PDB entry 4J4P | X-ray diffraction, 2.91 A resolution | chains A and B of the 6 polymer chains in the assembly

Chain A (and B):
Protein: Ig epsilon chain C region
Organism: Homo sapiens
Notes: chain B of this document is another copy of the same molecule, construct and numbering; everything in this record applies to it too
UniProt: P01854 (IGHE_HUMAN); the construct lacks a stretch of the UniProt sequence, so the offset changes along the chain: 225-253 = UniProt 105-133; 254-546 = UniProt 135-427
Amino-acid sequence (323 residues; each row starts with the number of its first residue):
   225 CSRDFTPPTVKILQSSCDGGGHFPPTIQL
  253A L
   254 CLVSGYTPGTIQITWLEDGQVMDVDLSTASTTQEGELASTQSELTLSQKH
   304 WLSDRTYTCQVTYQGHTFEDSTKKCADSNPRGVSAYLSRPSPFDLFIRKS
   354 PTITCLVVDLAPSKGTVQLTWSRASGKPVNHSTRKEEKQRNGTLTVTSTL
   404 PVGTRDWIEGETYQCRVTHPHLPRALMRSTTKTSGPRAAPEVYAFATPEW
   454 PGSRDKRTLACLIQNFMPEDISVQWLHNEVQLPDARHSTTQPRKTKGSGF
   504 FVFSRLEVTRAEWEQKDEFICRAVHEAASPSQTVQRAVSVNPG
Not modelled in the structure: 225-229, 544-546 (chain B: 225-228, 545-546)
Cystine bridges: Cys254-Cys312, Cys358-Cys418, Cys464-Cys524
Covalent attachments: glycan linked to Asn394
Sequence notes: engineered mutation Gln265 (Asn146 in P01854), Gln371 (Asn252 in P01854)
Curated features (UniProtKB/Swiss-Prot):
  - glycosylation (N-linked (GlcNAc...) asparagine): Asn383, Asn394
What the authors report for this chain:
  - conformationally variable residues (loop rearrangement): Pro333, Arg334, Gly335, Pro426
  - conformationally variable residues (loop rearrangement): Asn332, Ser437 (from molecular simulation)

Chain A / chain B interface:
Pairs across the interface (89; chain A residue first):
  Ile236(A) with Ser240(B), hydrogen bond (backbone-backbone)
  Leu237(A) with Gln238(B)
  Gln238(A) with Leu237(B); Gln238(B), hydrogen bond (backbone-backbone); Ser240(B); Cys241(B)
  Ser240(A) with Ile236(B), hydrogen bond (side chain-backbone); Leu237(B); Gln238(B); Thr325(B), hydrogen bond
  Cys241(A) with Ser324(B); Thr325(B), hydrogen bond (backbone-side chain); Lys326(B); Cys328(B), disulfide
  Asp242(A) with Ser324(B); Thr325(B); Lys326(B), hydrogen bond (backbone-backbone)
  Gly243(A) with Thr309(B), hydrogen bond (backbone-side chain); Ser324(B); Lys326(B)
  Gly244(A) with Lys326(B)
  Gly245(A) with Lys326(B); Lys327(B); Cys328(B); Ala329(B), hydrogen bond (backbone-backbone)
  Phe247(A) with Cys328(B), hydrophobic
  Thr309(A) with Gly243(B)
  Ser324(A) with Cys241(B); Asp242(B); Gly243(B)
  Thr325(A) with Ser240(B), hydrogen bond; Cys241(B), hydrogen bond (side chain-backbone)
  Lys326(A) with Cys241(B), hydrogen bond (backbone-backbone); Asp242(B); Gly243(B); Gly244(B), hydrogen bond (side chain-backbone); Gly245(B)
  Lys327(A) with Gly245(B)
  Cys328(A) with Cys241(B), disulfide; Gly245(B); Phe247(B), hydrophobic
  Ala329(A) with Gly245(B), hydrogen bond (backbone-backbone)
  Asp330(A) with Asp330(B); Ser331(B), hydrogen bond (side chain-backbone); Asn332(B), hydrogen bond (side chain-backbone); Pro333(B)
  Ser331(A) with Asp330(B), hydrogen bond (backbone-side chain)
  Asn332(A) with Asp330(B), hydrogen bond (backbone-side chain); Pro333(B); Arg334(B), hydrogen bond (backbone-backbone)
  Pro333(A) with Asn332(B); Pro333(B), hydrophobic
  Arg334(A) with Asn332(B); Pro333(B); Arg334(B); Gly335(B)
  Glu444(A) with Trp453(B)
  Tyr446(A) with Ala449(B); Thr450(B); Pro451(B)
  Phe448(A) with Phe448(B), hydrophobic
  Pro451(A) with Tyr446(B)
  Trp453(A) with Glu444(B); Val445(B); Arg539(B)
  Thr461(A) with Gln467(B)
  Leu465(A) with Phe506(B), hydrophobic
  Gln467(A) with Thr450(B); Thr461(B); Arg508(B), hydrogen bond
  Ala488(A) with Lys499(B), hydrogen bond (backbone-side chain)
  Ser491(A) with Arg496(B); Phe504(B)
  Thr492(A) with Arg496(B), hydrogen bond (backbone-side chain)
  Arg496(A) with Ser491(B), hydrogen bond; Thr492(B), hydrogen bond (side chain-backbone); Thr493(B)
  Lys497(A) with Ser491(B), hydrogen bond
  Thr498(A) with Arg508(B), hydrogen bond
  Lys499(A) with Ala488(B); Glu510(B)
  Gly500(A) with Glu510(B)
  Phe504(A) with Arg508(B)
  Phe506(A) with Leu465(B), hydrophobic; Phe504(B), hydrophobic; Phe506(B), hydrophobic
  Arg508(A) with Gln467(B); Thr498(B); Phe504(B)
Also at the interface, not in a pair above, chain A (51 interface residues in all): Lys235, Ser239, Gln252, Leu253A, Val445, Ala449, Thr450, Arg489, Thr493, Arg539
Also at the interface, not in a pair above, chain B (52 interface residues in all): Lys235, Ser239, Gln252, Val336, Pro443, Arg489
Inter-chain disulfides: Cys241(A)-Cys328(B), Cys328(A)-Cys241(B)
The authors on this interface:
  - epitope / paratope residues, chain B: Ser331(B), Asn332(B)

Overview:
The interface between chain A and chain B involves 51 residues on one side and 52 on the other; the contacts
include 2 disulfide bonds and 25 hydrogen bonds. Polar contacts include Ser240(A)-Ile236(B),
Ser240(A)-Thr325(B) and Cys241(A)-Thr325(B). The paper reports epitope/paratope residues Ser331(B) and
Asn332(B); conformational variability at Pro333(A), Arg334(A) and Gly335(A) among others.
Both chains are Ig epsilon chain C region (Homo sapiens). Entry 4J4P (The complex of human IgE-Fc with two
bound Fab fragments) was determined by X-ray diffraction.
